Entry 3REH (X-ray diffraction, 2.50 A resolution); this record covers chains F and I of the 10 polymer chains in the assembly.

# Chain F
Name: Histone H4
Organism: Xenopus laevis
UniProt: P62799 (H4_XENLA); residues 1-102 here correspond to UniProt positions 2-103 (UniProt number = residue number + 1)
Sequence (102 residues; each row starts with the number of its first residue):
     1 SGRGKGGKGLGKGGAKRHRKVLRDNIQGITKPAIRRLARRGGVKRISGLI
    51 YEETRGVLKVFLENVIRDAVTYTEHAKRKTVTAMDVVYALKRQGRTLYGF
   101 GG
Unresolved in the structure: 1-15
UniProt features mapped onto this chain:
  - DNA-binding region: Lys16 to Lys20
  - modified residue: Ser1 (N-acetylserine), Arg3 (Asymmetric dimethylarginine), Lys5 (N6-(2-hydroxyisobutyryl)lysine), Lys8 (N6-(2-hydroxyisobutyryl)lysine), Lys12 (N6-(2-hydroxyisobutyryl)lysine), Lys16 (N6-(2-hydroxyisobutyryl)lysine), Lys20 (N6,N6,N6-trimethyllysine), Lys31 (N6-(2-hydroxyisobutyryl)lysine), Lys44 (N6-(2-hydroxyisobutyryl)lysine), Ser47 (Phosphoserine), Tyr51 (Phosphotyrosine), Lys59 (N6-(2-hydroxyisobutyryl)lysine), Lys77 (N6-(2-hydroxyisobutyryl)lysine), Lys79 (N6-(2-hydroxyisobutyryl)lysine), Tyr88 (Phosphotyrosine), Lys91 (N6-(2-hydroxyisobutyryl)lysine)
  - cross-link (Glycyl lysine isopeptide (Lys-Gly)): Lys31 (interchain with G-Cter in UFM1), Lys91 (interchain with G-Cter in ubiquitin)

# Chain I
Molecule: 145-nt DNA strand
Sequence (145 nucleotides; numbered -72 to 72; the number before each row is that of its first residue; numbers below 1 keep their minus sign (DA-72 is residue -72)):
   -72 ATCAATATCCACCTGCAGATACTACCAAAAGTGTATTTGGAAACTGCTCC
   -22 ATCAAAAGGCATGTTCAGCTGAATCAGCTGAACATGCCTTTTGATGGAGC
    28 AGTTTCCAAATACACTTTTGGTAGTATCTGCAGGTGGATATTGAT
Bound ions: Mn2+ site 1: DG-34, DG-33; Mn2+ site 2 near DG26 (its only coordinating residue here); Mn2+ site 3 near DG47 (its only coordinating residue here); Mn2+ site 4 near DG60 (its only coordinating residue here)

# How chain F and chain I interact
Contacting residue pairs (14):
  Arg35(F) - DA8(I)  salt bridge to the phosphate
  Arg45(F) - DT6(I)  base contact
  Arg45(F) - DG7(I)  hydrogen bond to the sugar
  Arg45(F) - DA8(I)  phosphate contact
  Ile46(F) - DG7(I)  sugar contact
  Ile46(F) - DA8(I)  hydrogen bond to the phosphate
  Ser47(F) - DG7(I)  phosphate contact
  Gly48(F) - DG7(I)  hydrogen bond to the phosphate
  Arg78(F) - DC27(I)  phosphate contact
  Arg78(F) - DA28(I)  phosphate contact
  Lys79(F) - DG26(I)  phosphate contact
  Lys79(F) - DC27(I)  hydrogen bond to the phosphate
  Thr80(F) - DG26(I)  phosphate contact
  Thr80(F) - DC27(I)  hydrogen bond to the phosphate
Also at the interface, not in a pair above, chain F (11 interface residues in all): Arg39, Lys44, Tyr51
Also at the interface, not in a pair above, chain I (7 interface residues in all): DA9

# In short
11 residues of chain F face 7 of chain I across their interface; the contacts include 5 hydrogen bonds and 1
salt bridge. Among the polar pairs are Arg45(F)-DG7(I), Ile46(F)-DA8(I) and Gly48(F)-DG7(I). UniProt lists a
DNA-binding region on chain F.
Here chain F is Histone H4 (Xenopus laevis) and chain I is a 145-nt DNA strand. Entry 3REH (2.5 Angstrom
Crystal Structure of the Nucleosome Core Particle Assembled with a 145 bp Alpha-Satellite DNA ...) was
determined by X-ray diffraction (same publication as 3REI, 3REJ, 3REK and 3REL).
